PDB entry 3SFP | X-ray diffraction, 2.27 A resolution | chain A

# Chain A
Protein: Beta-lactamase NDM-1
From: Klebsiella pneumoniae
Notes: EC 3.5.2.6; fragment: sequence database residues 39-270
UniProt: C7C422 (BLAN1_KLEPN); numbering as in UniProt (aligned over 39-270)
Amino-acid sequence (237 residues; each row starts with the number of its first residue):
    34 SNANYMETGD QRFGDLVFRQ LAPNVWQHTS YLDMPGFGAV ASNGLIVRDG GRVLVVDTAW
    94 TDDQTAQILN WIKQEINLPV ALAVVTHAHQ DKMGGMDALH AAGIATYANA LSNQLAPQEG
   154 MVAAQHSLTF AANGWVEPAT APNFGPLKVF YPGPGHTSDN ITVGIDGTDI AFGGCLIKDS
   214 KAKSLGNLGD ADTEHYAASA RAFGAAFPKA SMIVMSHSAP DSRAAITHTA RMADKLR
Disordered / not traced: 34-39
Sequence notes: expression tag (34-38)
Metal / ion sites: Zn2+: H120, H122
Curated features (UniProtKB/Swiss-Prot):
  - binding site (Zn(2+)): H120, H122, D124, H189, C208, H250
  - binding site (substrate): K211, N220
Reported in the primary citation:
  - Zn2+ coordination: H120, H122, H189
  - catalytic residues: H120, H122, D124, H189, C208, H250 (by similarity / conservation)
  - catalytic residues: T190, D223 (citing earlier work)

# Overview
H120 and H122 coordinate Zn2+. Curated annotation (UniProt) lists 6 Zn2+-binding residues and
substrate-binding residues K211 and N220. The paper reports catalytic residues H120, H122 and D124 among
others; Zn2+ coordination by H120, H122 and H189.
Chain A is Beta-lactamase NDM-1 (Klebsiella pneumoniae); the structure, Crystal Structure of the
Mono-Zinc-boundform of New Delhi Metallo-beta-Lactamase-1 from Klebsiella pneumoniae, was determined by X-ray
diffraction, deposited together with 3SBL, 3RKJ and 3RKK.
